6Z11 - chains D and E of the 6 polymer chains in the assembly; structure by electron microscopy, 3.36 A resolution.

Chain D:
Molecule: DNA-directed RNA polymerase subunit beta'
From: Mycolicibacterium smegmatis MC2 155
Notes: EC 2.7.7.6
UniProtKB: A0QS66 (RPOC_MYCS2); numbering as in UniProt (aligned over 1-1317)
Sequence (1317 residues; numbered 1 to 1317; the number before each row is that of its first residue):
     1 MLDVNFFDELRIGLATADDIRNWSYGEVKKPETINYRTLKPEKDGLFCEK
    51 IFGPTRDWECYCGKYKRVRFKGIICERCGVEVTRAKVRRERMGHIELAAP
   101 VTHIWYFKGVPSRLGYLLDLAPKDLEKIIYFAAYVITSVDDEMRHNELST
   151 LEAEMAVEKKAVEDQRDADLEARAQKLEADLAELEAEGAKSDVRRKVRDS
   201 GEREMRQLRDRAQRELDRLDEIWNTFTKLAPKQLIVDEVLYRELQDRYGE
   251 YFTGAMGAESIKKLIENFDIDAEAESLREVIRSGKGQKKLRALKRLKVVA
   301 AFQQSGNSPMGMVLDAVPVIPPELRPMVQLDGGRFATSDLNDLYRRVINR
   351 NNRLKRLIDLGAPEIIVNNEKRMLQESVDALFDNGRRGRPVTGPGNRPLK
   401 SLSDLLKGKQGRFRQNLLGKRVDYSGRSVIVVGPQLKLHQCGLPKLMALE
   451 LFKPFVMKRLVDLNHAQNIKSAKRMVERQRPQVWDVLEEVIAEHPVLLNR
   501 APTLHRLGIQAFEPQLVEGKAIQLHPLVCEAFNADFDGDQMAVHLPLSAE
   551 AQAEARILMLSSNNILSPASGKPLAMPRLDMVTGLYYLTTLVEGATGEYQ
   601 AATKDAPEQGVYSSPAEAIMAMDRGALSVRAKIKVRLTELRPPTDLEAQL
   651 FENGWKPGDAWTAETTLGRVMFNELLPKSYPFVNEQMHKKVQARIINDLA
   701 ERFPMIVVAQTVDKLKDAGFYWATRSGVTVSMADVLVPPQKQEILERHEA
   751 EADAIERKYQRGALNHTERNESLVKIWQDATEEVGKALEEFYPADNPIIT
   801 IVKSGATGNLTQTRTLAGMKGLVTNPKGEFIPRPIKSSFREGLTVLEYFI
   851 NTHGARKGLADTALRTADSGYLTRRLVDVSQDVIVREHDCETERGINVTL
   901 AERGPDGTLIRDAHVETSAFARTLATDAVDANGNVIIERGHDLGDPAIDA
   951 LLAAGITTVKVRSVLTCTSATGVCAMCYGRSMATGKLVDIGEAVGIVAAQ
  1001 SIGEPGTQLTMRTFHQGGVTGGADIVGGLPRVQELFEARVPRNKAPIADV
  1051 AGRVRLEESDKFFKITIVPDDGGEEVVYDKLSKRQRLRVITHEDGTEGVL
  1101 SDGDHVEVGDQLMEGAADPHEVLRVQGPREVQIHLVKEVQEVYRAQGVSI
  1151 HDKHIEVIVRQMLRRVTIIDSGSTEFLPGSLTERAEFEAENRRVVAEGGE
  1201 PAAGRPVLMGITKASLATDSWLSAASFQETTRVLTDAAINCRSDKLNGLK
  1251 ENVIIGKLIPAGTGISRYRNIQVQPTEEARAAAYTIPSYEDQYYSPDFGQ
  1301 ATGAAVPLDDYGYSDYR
Not modelled in the structure: 1-3, 304-307, 1016-1025, 1094-1096, 1195-1203, 1284-1317
Ion coordination: Zn2+ site 1: Cys60, Cys62, Cys75, Cys78; Mg2+: Asp535, Asp537, Asp539 (shared with 1 residue of chain H); Zn2+ site 2: Cys890, Arg962, Cys967, Cys974, Cys977
Curated features (UniProtKB/Swiss-Prot):
  - binding site (Zn(2+)): Cys60, Cys62, Cys75, Cys78, Cys890, Cys967, Cys974, Cys977
  - binding site (Mg(2+)): Asp535, Asp537, Asp539

Chain E:
Molecule: DNA-directed RNA polymerase subunit omega
From: Mycolicibacterium smegmatis MC2 155
Notes: EC 2.7.7.6
UniProtKB: A0QWT1 (RPOZ_MYCS2); numbering as in UniProt (aligned over 1-107)
Sequence (107 residues; numbered 1 to 107; the number before each row is that of its first residue):
     1 MSTPHADAQLNAADDLGIDSSAASAYDTPLGITNPPIDELLSRASSKYAL
    51 VIYAAKRARQINDYYNQLGDGILEYVGPLVEPGLQEKPLSIALREIHGDL
   101 LEHTEGE
Not modelled in the structure: 1-24, 107

How chain D and chain E interact:
Pairs across the interface (59):
  His439(D) with Leu30(E), hydrogen bond (side chain-backbone)
  Ala492(D) with Lys87(E)
  Glu493(D) with Ser90(E), hydrogen bond
  His494(D) with Lys87(E)
  Glu513(D) with Ile32(E)
  Ala549(D) with Ala58(E), hydrophobic
  Glu550(D) with Ala55(E); Arg59(E), salt bridge
  Gln552(D) with Leu89(E)
  Ala553(D) with Val51(E), hydrophobic; Leu89(E)
  Glu554(D) with Val51(E)
  Arg556(D) with Ile32(E), hydrogen bond (side chain-backbone); Asn34(E); Leu89(E); Ser90(E), hydrogen bond; Leu93(E)
  Ile557(D) with Ile37(E), hydrophobic
  Leu558(D) with Lys47(E); Tyr48(E), hydrophobic
  Leu560(D) with Ile32(E), hydrophobic
  Asn563(D) with Ile37(E)
  Pro704(D) with Asp38(E)
  Met705(D) with Asp38(E)
  Ile706(D) with Thr33(E)
  Gln710(D) with Asp27(E), hydrogen bond (side chain-backbone)
  Lys714(D) with Asp27(E), salt bridge
  Asp989(D) with Ser46(E), hydrogen bond; Lys47(E); Tyr48(E)
  Ile990(D) with Tyr48(E)
  Glu992(D) with Tyr48(E), hydrogen bond
  Gly1262(D) with Tyr48(E)
  Thr1263(D) with Tyr48(E); Val51(E)
  Arg1267(D) with Glu105(E); Gly106(E), hydrogen bond (backbone-backbone)
  Tyr1268(D) with Ser46(E), hydrogen bond; Tyr48(E), hydrophobic; Ala49(E), hydrophobic; Ile52(E); Glu105(E)
  Arg1269(D) with Lys56(E), hydrogen bond (backbone-side chain)
  Asn1270(D) with Glu105(E); Gly106(E)
  Ile1271(D) with Ile52(E), hydrophobic; Lys56(E), hydrogen bond (backbone-side chain); Thr104(E)
  Gln1272(D) with Thr104(E)
  Val1273(D) with Gln60(E); Glu102(E)
  Gln1274(D) with Glu102(E), hydrogen bond
  Pro1275(D) with Val76(E), hydrophobic; Leu79(E), hydrophobic; Leu100(E); Leu101(E), hydrophobic
  Thr1276(D) with Leu100(E), hydrogen bond (side chain-backbone)
  Ala1279(D) with Leu79(E), hydrophobic; Leu100(E)
Interface residues without a listed pair, chain D (42 interface residues in all): Lys437, Glu489, Arg506, Ser562, Val707, Ser1266
Interface residues without a listed pair, chain E (38 interface residues in all): Ala25, Pro36, Ser45, Leu50, Tyr53, Gln85, Glu86, His103

Summary:
The interface between chain D and chain E involves 42 residues on one side and 38 on the other; the contacts
include 13 hydrogen bonds and 2 salt bridges. Among the polar pairs are Glu550(D)-Arg59(E), Lys714(D)-Asp27(E)
and His439(D)-Leu30(E).
Chain D is DNA-directed RNA polymerase subunit beta' and chain E is DNA-directed RNA polymerase subunit omega,
both from Mycolicibacterium smegmatis MC2 155; the structure, Structure of Mycobacterium smegmatis HelD
protein in complex with RNA polymerase core - State III, primary ..., was determined by electron microscopy.
